PDB entry 4LMX | X-ray diffraction, 1.80 A resolution | chains C and D of the 4 polymer chains in the assembly

Chain C:
Protein: cryptophyte phycoerythrin (alpha-1 chain)
Organism: Hemiselmis andersenii
Amino-acid sequence (67 residues; numbered 1 to 67; the number before each row is that of its first residue):
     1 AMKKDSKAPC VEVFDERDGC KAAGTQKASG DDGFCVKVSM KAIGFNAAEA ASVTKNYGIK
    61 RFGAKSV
Disordered / not traced: 67
Modified residues: Lys4 (5-hydroxylysine; LYZ)
Covalently attached groups: phycoerythrobilin (PEB) linked to Cys20
Small-molecule neighbours:
  - 15,16-dihydrobiliverdin (DBV): Tyr57, Gly58, Ile59, Lys60, Phe62, Gly63, Ala64, Lys65, Ser66
  - phycoerythrobilin (PEB), molecule 1: Met2, Lys4, Asp5, Ser6, Lys7
  - phycoerythrobilin (PEB), molecule 2: Val13, Phe14, Asp15, Arg17, Phe34, Cys35, Val36
  - phycoerythrobilin (PEB), molecule 3: Phe14, Glu16, Asp18, Lys21, Ala22, Thr25, Gln26, Lys27, Ala28, Ser29, Gly30, Gly33, Phe34, Cys35, Lys37
  - phycoerythrobilin (PEB), molecule 4: Phe45, Asn46, Ala47
What the authors report for this chain:
  - binding site for phycoerythrobilin: Phe45

Chain D:
Protein: cryptophyte phycoerythrin (beta chain)
Organism: Hemiselmis andersenii
Amino-acid sequence (177 residues; numbered 1 to 177; the number before each row is that of its first residue):
     1 MLDAFSKVIT SADGKAAYVG GADLQALKKF VSEGNKRMDS VNAIVSNASC IVSDSVSGMV
    61 CENPSLIAPN GGVYTNRKMA ACLRDAEIIL RYVSYSLLSG DSSVLEDRCL NGLKETYASL
   121 GVPAAGNART ISIMKATVIG FITNNSQQKK LSTPAGDCSA LASEVGGYFD KVSSALA
Disordered / not traced: 1-2
Covalently attached groups: 15,16-dihydrobiliverdin (DBV) linked to Cys50, Cys61; phycoerythrobilin (PEB) linked to Cys82, Cys158
Small-molecule neighbours:
  - 15,16-dihydrobiliverdin (DBV): Asn47, Ile51, Asp54, Ser57, Gly58, Arg129, Ile133, Ala136, Thr137, Gly140, Phe141, Asn145, Ser146, Gln147, Gln148, Lys149
  - phycoerythrobilin (PEB), molecule 1: Leu24, Lys28, Asn35, Lys36, Met38, Asp39, Ser40, Phe141, Ile142, Asn144, Leu151, Thr153, Pro154, Ala155, Gly156, Asp157
  - phycoerythrobilin (PEB), molecule 2: Val56, Met59, Gly72, Val73, Lys78, Ala81, Arg84, Asp85, Ile88, Ile89, Tyr92, Arg108, Cys109, Leu113, Thr116, Tyr117, Leu120, Val122, Pro123, Gly126, Asn127, Thr130
  - phycoerythrobilin (PEB), molecule 3: Asn76, Arg77, Ala80

How chain C and chain D interact:
Contacting residue pairs (81):
  Ala1(C) - Asp107(D)  hydrogen bond (backbone-backbone)
  Ala1(C) - Arg108(D)
  Ala1(C) - Asn111(D)
  Met2(C) - Asp107(D)
  Met2(C) - Arg108(D)
  Met2(C) - Cys109(D)
  Met2(C) - Asn111(D)  hydrogen bond (backbone-backbone)
  Met2(C) - Thr116(D)
  Lys3(C) - Arg108(D)
  Lys4(C) - Thr116(D)
  Ser6(C) - Arg84(D)  hydrogen bond
  Ser6(C) - Ile88(D)
  Lys7(C) - Tyr92(D)  hydrogen bond (backbone-side chain)
  Ala8(C) - Tyr92(D)  hydrophobic
  Pro9(C) - Arg91(D)
  Pro9(C) - Tyr92(D)
  Pro9(C) - Tyr95(D)  hydrophobic
  Cys10(C) - Arg91(D)
  Val11(C) - Val41(D)  hydrophobic
  Val11(C) - Val45(D)
  Val11(C) - Leu98(D)  hydrophobic
  Val13(C) - Val41(D)  hydrophobic
  Val13(C) - Asn42(D)
  Lys27(C) - Tyr18(D)
  Ser29(C) - Gly20(D)
  Ser29(C) - Gly21(D)  hydrogen bond (backbone-backbone)
  Gly30(C) - Gly21(D)
  Phe34(C) - Gly20(D)
  Phe34(C) - Leu24(D)  hydrophobic
  Phe34(C) - Lys28(D)
  Cys35(C) - Val19(D)
  Cys35(C) - Leu24(D)
  Val36(C) - Phe5(D)  hydrophobic
  Val36(C) - Ala17(D)
  Val36(C) - Tyr18(D)
  Val36(C) - Val19(D)  hydrogen bond (backbone-backbone)
  Val36(C) - Leu24(D)  hydrophobic
  Lys37(C) - Ala16(D)
  Lys37(C) - Ala17(D)
  Lys37(C) - Tyr18(D)
  Val38(C) - Phe5(D)  hydrophobic
  Val38(C) - Val8(D)
  Val38(C) - Ala16(D)
  Val38(C) - Ala17(D)  hydrogen bond (backbone-backbone)
  Val38(C) - Leu98(D)  hydrophobic
  Ser39(C) - Val8(D)
  Ser39(C) - Gly14(D)
  Ser39(C) - Ala16(D)
  Met40(C) - Val8(D)
  Met40(C) - Ile9(D)  hydrophobic
  Met40(C) - Asp13(D)
  Met40(C) - Gly14(D)  hydrogen bond (backbone-backbone)
  Met40(C) - Arg108(D)
  Ile43(C) - Arg84(D)
  Ile43(C) - Glu87(D)
  Ile43(C) - Ile88(D)  hydrophobic
  Ile43(C) - Arg91(D)
  Phe45(C) - Ala80(D)
  Phe45(C) - Ala81(D)  hydrophobic
  Phe45(C) - Arg84(D)
  Ala47(C) - Asn76(D)  hydrogen bond (backbone-side chain)
  Glu49(C) - Leu83(D)
  Ala50(C) - Asn76(D)
  Ala50(C) - Met79(D)
  Ala50(C) - Ala80(D)
  Ala50(C) - Leu83(D)  hydrophobic
  Ala51(C) - Asn76(D)  hydrogen bond (backbone-side chain)
  Val53(C) - Ser53(D)
  Val53(C) - Ser57(D)
  Val53(C) - Met79(D)  hydrophobic
  Val53(C) - Leu83(D)  hydrophobic
  Thr54(C) - Ile67(D)
  Thr54(C) - Met79(D)
  Tyr57(C) - Ser57(D)
  Tyr57(C) - Val60(D)  hydrophobic
  Tyr57(C) - Cys61(D)
  Tyr57(C) - Pro64(D)
  Phe62(C) - Asp54(D)
  Phe62(C) - Gln147(D)
  Phe62(C) - Gln148(D)
  Gly63(C) - Gln147(D)
Interface residues without a listed pair, chain C (40 interface residues in all): Asp5, Ala28, Asp32, Gly44, Asn46, Gly58, Arg61, Ala64
Interface residues without a listed pair, chain D (50 interface residues in all): Ala12, Lys15, Met38, Ser49, Val56, Ser94, Gly112, Leu113

Overview:
Chain C and chain D form an interface of 40 and 50 residues respectively, with 10 hydrogen bonds. Polar pairs
include Ser6(C)-Arg84(D), Lys7(C)-Tyr92(D) and Ala47(C)-Asn76(D). One phycoerythrobilin molecule is bound
between chain C and chain D. Ligands of chain C: 3 copies of phycoerythrobilin and 15,16-dihydrobiliverdin.
The paper reports a binding site for phycoerythrobilin at Phe45(C).
Here chain C is cryptophyte phycoerythrin (alpha-1 chain) and chain D is cryptophyte phycoerythrin (beta
chain), both from Hemiselmis andersenii. Entry 4LMX (Light harvesting complex PE555 from the cryptophyte
Hemiselmis andersenii CCMP644) was determined by X-ray diffraction (same publication as 4LM6 and 4LMS).
